Entry 3DEL (X-ray diffraction, 1.92 A resolution); this record covers chain B.

Chain B:
Protein: Arginine Binding Protein
Organism: Chlamydia trachomatis
Notes: fragment: ct381
UniProt: O84385 (O84385_CHLTR); residue numbers follow UniProt; this construct covers 24-257
Sequence (242 residues; each row starts with the number of its first residue):
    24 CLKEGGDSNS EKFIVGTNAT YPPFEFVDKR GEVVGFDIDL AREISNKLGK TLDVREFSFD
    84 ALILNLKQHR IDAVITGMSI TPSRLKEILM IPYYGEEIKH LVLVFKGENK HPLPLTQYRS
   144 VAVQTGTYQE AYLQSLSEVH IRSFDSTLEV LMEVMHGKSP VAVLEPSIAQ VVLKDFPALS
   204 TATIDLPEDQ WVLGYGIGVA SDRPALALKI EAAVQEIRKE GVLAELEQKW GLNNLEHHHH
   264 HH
Not modelled in the structure: 24-33
Construct notes: expression tag (258-265)
UniProt features mapped onto this chain:
  - binding site (L-arginine): Asn41, Glu48, Gly100, Ser102, Arg107, Tyr151

Overview:
From UniProt: 6 L-arginine-binding residues.
Chain B is Arginine Binding Protein (Chlamydia trachomatis); the structure, The structure of CT381, the
arginine binding protein from the periplasm Chlamydia trachomatis, was determined by X-ray diffraction,
deposited together with 3N26.
